PDB entry 2CJ8 | X-ray diffraction, 2.38 A resolution | chain A

== Chain A ==
Protein: Invertase inhibitor
Organism: Nicotiana tabacum
Reference sequence: O49908 (O49908_TOBAC); residues 4-150 here correspond to UniProt positions 20-166 (UniProt number = residue number + 16)
Amino-acid sequence (150 residues; row label = number of the first residue in the row):
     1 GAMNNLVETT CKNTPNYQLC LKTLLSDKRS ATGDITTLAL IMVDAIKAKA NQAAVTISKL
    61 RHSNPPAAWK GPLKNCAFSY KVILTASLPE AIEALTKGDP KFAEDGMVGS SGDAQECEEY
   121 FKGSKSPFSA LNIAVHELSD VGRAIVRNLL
Disordered / not traced: 1-3
Disulfide bonds: Cys11-Cys20, Cys76-Cys117

== Summary ==
Chain A is Invertase inhibitor (Nicotiana tabacum); the structure, Crystal Structure of a Cell Wall Invertase
Inhibitor from Tobacco (pH 9.5), was determined by X-ray diffraction, deposited together with 2CJ7, 2CJ4, 2CJ5
and 2CJ6.
